2AOR - chains C and B of the 4 polymer chains in the assembly; structure by X-ray diffraction, 2.00 A resolution.

# Chain C
Molecule: 22-nt DNA strand
Sequence (22 nucleotides; each row starts with the number of its first residue):
     1 CAGGXTCCAA GCTTGGATCC TG
Modified / non-standard residues: 6MA (N6-methyl-deoxy-adenosine-5'-monophosphate) at position 5
Metal / ion sites: Ca2+ site 1: DG16 (shared with Asp70(B), Glu77(B), Leu78(B) of chain B)

# Chain B
Protein: DNA mismatch repair protein mutH
From: Haemophilus influenzae
Reference sequence: P44688 (MUTH_HAEIN); residues 9-231 here correspond to UniProt positions 1-223 (UniProt number = residue number - 8)
Chain sequence (223 residues; numbered 9 to 231; the number before each row is that of its first residue):
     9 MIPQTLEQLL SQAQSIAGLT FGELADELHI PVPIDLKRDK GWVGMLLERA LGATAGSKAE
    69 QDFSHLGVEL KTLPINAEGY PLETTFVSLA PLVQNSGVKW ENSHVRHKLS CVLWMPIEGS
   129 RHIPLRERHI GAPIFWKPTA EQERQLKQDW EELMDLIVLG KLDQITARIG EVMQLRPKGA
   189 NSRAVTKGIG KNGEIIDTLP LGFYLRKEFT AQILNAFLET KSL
Unresolved in the structure: 230-231
Metal / ion sites: Ca2+ site 1: Glu56, Asp70 (shared with DG16(C) of chain C); Ca2+ site 2: Asp70, Glu77, Leu78 (shared with DG16(C) of chain C)

# How chain C and chain B interact
Pairs across the interface (32; chain C residue first):
  DT14(C) - Lys66(B)  hydrogen bond to the base
  DT14(C) - Leu97(B)  phosphate contact
  DG15(C) - Met53(B)  base contact
  DG15(C) - Ser65(B)  sugar contact
  DG15(C) - Lys66(B)  sugar contact
  DG15(C) - Leu97(B)  phosphate contact
  DG15(C) - Lys186(B)  base contact
  DG16(C) - Lys48(B)  base contact
  DG16(C) - Gly49(B)  base contact
  DG16(C) - Gly52(B)  phosphate contact
  DG16(C) - Met53(B)  sugar contact
  DG16(C) - Glu56(B)  sugar contact
  DG16(C) - Asp70(B)  phosphate contact
  DG16(C) - Glu77(B)  phosphate contact
  DG16(C) - Lys186(B)  hydrogen bond to the base
  DA17(C) - Lys48(B)  sugar contact
  DA17(C) - Gly52(B)  phosphate contact
  DA17(C) - Lys79(B)  phosphate contact
  DA17(C) - Thr80(B)  hydrogen bond to the phosphate
  DA17(C) - Phe94(B)  base contact
  DA17(C) - Lys186(B)  hydrogen bond to the base
  DA17(C) - Tyr212(B)  hydrogen bond to the base
  DT18(C) - Leu44(B)  sugar contact
  DT18(C) - Lys48(B)  hydrogen bond to the base
  DT18(C) - Pro82(B)  phosphate contact
  DT18(C) - Glu91(B)  phosphate contact
  DT18(C) - Thr92(B)  base contact
  DT18(C) - Arg184(B)  hydrogen bond to the base
  DC19(C) - Lys45(B)  sugar contact
  DC19(C) - Lys48(B)  hydrogen bond to the sugar
  DC19(C) - Glu91(B)  hydrogen bond to the base
  DC20(C) - Lys45(B)  phosphate contact
Other interface residues (no listed pair), chain B (23 interface residues in all): Ile125, Pro185

# In short
The interface between chain C and chain B involves 7 residues on one side and 23 on the other; the contacts
include 9 hydrogen bonds. Among the polar pairs are DT14(C)-Lys66(B), DG16(C)-Lys186(B) and DA17(C)-Lys186(B).
Chain C is a 22-nt DNA strand and chain B is DNA mismatch repair protein mutH (Haemophilus influenzae); the
structure, Crystal structure of MutH-hemimethylated DNA complex, was determined by X-ray diffraction,
deposited together with 2AOQ.
